PDB entry 2JA5 | X-ray diffraction, 3.80 A resolution | chains A and E of the 14 polymer chains in the assembly

[Chain A]
Molecule: DNA-directed RNA polymerase II subunit RPB1
Organism: Saccharomyces cerevisiae
Notes: EC 2.7.7.6
Reference sequence: P04050 (RPB1_YEAST); residue numbers follow UniProt; this construct covers 1-1733
Sequence (1733 residues; numbered 1 to 1733; the number before each row is that of its first residue):
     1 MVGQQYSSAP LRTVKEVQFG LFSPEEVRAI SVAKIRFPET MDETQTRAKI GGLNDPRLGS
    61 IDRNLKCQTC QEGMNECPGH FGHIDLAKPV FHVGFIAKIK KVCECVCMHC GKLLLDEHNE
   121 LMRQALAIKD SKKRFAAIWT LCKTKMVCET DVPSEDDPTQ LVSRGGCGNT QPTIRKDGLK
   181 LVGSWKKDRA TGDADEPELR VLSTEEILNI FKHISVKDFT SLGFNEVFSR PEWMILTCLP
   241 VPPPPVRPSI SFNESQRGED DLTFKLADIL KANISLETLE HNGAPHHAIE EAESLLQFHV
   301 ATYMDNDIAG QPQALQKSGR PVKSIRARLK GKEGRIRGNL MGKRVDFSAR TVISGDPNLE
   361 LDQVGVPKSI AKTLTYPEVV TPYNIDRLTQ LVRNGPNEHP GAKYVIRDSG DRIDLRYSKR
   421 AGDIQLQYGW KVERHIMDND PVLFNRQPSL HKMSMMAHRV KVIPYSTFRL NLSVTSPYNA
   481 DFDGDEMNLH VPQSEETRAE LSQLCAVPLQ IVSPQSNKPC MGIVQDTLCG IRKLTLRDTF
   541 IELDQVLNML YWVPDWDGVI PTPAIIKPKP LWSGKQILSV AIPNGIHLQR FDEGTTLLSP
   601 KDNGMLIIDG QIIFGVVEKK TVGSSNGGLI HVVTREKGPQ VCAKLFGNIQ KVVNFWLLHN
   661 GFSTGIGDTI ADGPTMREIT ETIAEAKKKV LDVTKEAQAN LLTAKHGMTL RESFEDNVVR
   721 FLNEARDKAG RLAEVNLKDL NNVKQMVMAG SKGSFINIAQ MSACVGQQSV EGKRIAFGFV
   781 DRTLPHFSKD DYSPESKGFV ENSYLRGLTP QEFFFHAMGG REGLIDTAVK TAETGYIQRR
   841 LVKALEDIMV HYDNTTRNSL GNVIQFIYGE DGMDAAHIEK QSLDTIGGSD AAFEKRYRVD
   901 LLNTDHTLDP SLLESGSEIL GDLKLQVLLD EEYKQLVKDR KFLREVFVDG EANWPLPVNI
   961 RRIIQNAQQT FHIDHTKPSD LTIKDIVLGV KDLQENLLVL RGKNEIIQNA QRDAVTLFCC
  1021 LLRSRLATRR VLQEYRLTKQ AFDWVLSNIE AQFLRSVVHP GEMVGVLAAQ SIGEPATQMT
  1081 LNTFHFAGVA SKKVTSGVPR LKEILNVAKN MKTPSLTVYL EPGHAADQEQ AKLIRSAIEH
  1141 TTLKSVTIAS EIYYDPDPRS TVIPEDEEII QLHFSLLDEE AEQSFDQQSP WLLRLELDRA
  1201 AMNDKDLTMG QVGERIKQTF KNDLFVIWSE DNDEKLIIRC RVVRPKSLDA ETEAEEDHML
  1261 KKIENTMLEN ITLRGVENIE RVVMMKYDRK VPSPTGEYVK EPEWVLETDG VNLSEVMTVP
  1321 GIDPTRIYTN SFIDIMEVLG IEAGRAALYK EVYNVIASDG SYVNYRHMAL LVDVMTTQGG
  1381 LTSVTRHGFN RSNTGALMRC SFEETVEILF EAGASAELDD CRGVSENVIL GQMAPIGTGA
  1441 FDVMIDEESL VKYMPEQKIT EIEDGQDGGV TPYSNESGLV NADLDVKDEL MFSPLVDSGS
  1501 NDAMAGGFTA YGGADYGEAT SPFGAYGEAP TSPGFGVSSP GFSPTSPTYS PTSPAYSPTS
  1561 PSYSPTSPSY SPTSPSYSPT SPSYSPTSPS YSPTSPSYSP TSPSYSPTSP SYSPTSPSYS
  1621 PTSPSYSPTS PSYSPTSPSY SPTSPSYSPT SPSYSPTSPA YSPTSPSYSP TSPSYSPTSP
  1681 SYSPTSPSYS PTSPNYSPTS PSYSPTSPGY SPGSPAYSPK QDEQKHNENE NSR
Disordered / not traced: 1, 190-194, 1082-1091, 1177-1186, 1246-1253, 1456-1733
Curated features (UniProtKB/Swiss-Prot):
  - region: Pro248 to Asp260 (Lid loop), Asn306 to Lys323 (Rudder loop), Pro810 to Glu822 (Bridging helix)
  - binding site (Zn(2+)): Cys67, Cys70, Cys77, His80, Cys107, Cys110, Cys148, Cys167
  - binding site (Mg(2+)): Asp481, Asp483, Asp485
  - modified residue: Thr1471 (Phosphothreonine)
  - cross-link (Glycyl lysine isopeptide (Lys-Gly)): Lys695 (interchain with G-Cter in ubiquitin), Lys1246 (interchain with G-Cter in ubiquitin), Lys1350 (interchain with G-Cter in ubiquitin)
  - natural variant: Ser1653 to Pro1659 (deletion: In strain: A364A)
  - mutagenesis: Lys1246 (K1246R: Impairs ubiquitination during transcription stress)
Metal / ion sites: Zn2+ site 1: Cys67, Cys70, Cys77, His80; Zn2+ site 2: Cys110, Cys167; Mg2+: Asp481, Asp483, Asp485 (shared with 1 residue of chain P)

[Chain E]
Molecule: DNA-directed RNA polymerases I, II, and III subunit RPABC1
Organism: Saccharomyces cerevisiae
Reference sequence: P20434 (RPAB1_YEAST); residue numbers follow UniProt; this construct covers 1-215
Sequence (215 residues; row label = number of the first residue in the row):
     1 MDQENERNIS RLWRAFRTVK EMVKDRGYFI TQEEVELPLE DFKAKYCDSM GRPQRKMMSF
    61 QANPTEESIS KFPDMGSLWV EFCDEPSVGV KTMKTFVIHI QEKNFQTGIF VYQNNITPSA
   121 MKLVPSIPPA TIETFNEAAL VVNITHHELV PKHIRLSSDE KRELLKRYRL KESQLPRIQR
   181 ADPVALYLGL KRGEVVKIIR KSETSGRYAS YRICM
Disordered / not traced: 1

[Interface between chain A and chain E]
Residue-residue contacts (79; chain A residue first):
  Arg857(A) - Tyr168(E)  hydrogen bond (side chain-backbone)
  Arg857(A) - Leu170(E)
  Leu860(A) - Gln174(E)  hydrogen bond (backbone-side chain)
  Gly861(A) - Gln174(E)
  Asn862(A) - Gln174(E)
  Val863(A) - Leu170(E)  hydrophobic
  Val863(A) - Gln174(E)  hydrogen bond (backbone-backbone)
  Val863(A) - Pro176(E)
  Gln865(A) - Tyr208(E)
  Phe866(A) - Tyr168(E)  hydrophobic
  Phe866(A) - Tyr208(E)  hydrogen bond (backbone-side chain)
  Phe866(A) - Ala209(E)
  Phe866(A) - Tyr211(E)
  Ile867(A) - Tyr208(E)
  Gly869(A) - Thr204(E)
  Glu870(A) - Arg200(E)  salt bridge
  Glu870(A) - Ser202(E)  hydrogen bond
  Glu870(A) - Thr204(E)
  Glu870(A) - Ser205(E)  hydrogen bond (backbone-side chain)
  Glu870(A) - Tyr208(E)
  Asp871(A) - Thr204(E)  hydrogen bond
  Phe942(A) - Gly206(E)
  Phe942(A) - Arg207(E)
  Glu945(A) - Lys201(E)  salt bridge
  Val946(A) - Lys201(E)
  Val946(A) - Ser202(E)
  Val946(A) - Gly206(E)
  Phe947(A) - Glu203(E)
  Trp954(A) - Glu203(E)
  Leu956(A) - Thr204(E)
  Asn1004(A) - Arg167(E)
  Ile1006(A) - Glu163(E)
  Ile1006(A) - Leu164(E)
  Ile1006(A) - Arg167(E)
  Ile1007(A) - Arg167(E)
  Ile1007(A) - Tyr168(E)  hydrophobic
  Asp1013(A) - Ser205(E)
  Asp1013(A) - Arg207(E)  salt bridge
  Leu1017(A) - Ser202(E)
  Leu1017(A) - Ser205(E)
  Leu1017(A) - Gly206(E)
  Gln1218(A) - Glu4(E)
  Thr1318(A) - Arg11(E)  hydrogen bond
  Thr1318(A) - Arg14(E)  hydrogen bond (backbone-side chain)
  Thr1318(A) - Ala138(E)
  Pro1324(A) - Val142(E)  hydrophobic
  Pro1324(A) - His147(E)  hydrogen bond (backbone-side chain)
  Thr1325(A) - His146(E)  hydrogen bond (side chain-backbone)
  Thr1325(A) - His147(E)
  Thr1325(A) - Glu148(E)  hydrogen bond (backbone-backbone)
  Arg1326(A) - Glu148(E)
  Ile1327(A) - His147(E)  hydrogen bond (backbone-side chain)
  Glu1337(A) - Pro183(E)
  Val1338(A) - Ile144(E)
  Val1338(A) - Pro183(E)
  Leu1339(A) - Ile144(E)
  Leu1339(A) - His147(E)
  Leu1339(A) - Val150(E)
  Leu1339(A) - Val184(E)
  Gly1340(A) - Asp182(E)
  Gly1340(A) - Pro183(E)
  Ile1341(A) - Asp182(E)
  Ile1341(A) - Arg212(E)
  Glu1342(A) - Pro151(E)
  Glu1342(A) - His153(E)
  Glu1342(A) - Ile198(E)
  Glu1342(A) - Arg200(E)  salt bridge
  Glu1342(A) - Arg212(E)  salt bridge
  Ala1343(A) - Leu149(E)
  Ala1343(A) - Val150(E)  hydrophobic
  Arg1345(A) - Arg200(E)
  Tyr1349(A) - Glu203(E)
  Tyr1365(A) - Glu203(E)
  Thr1376(A) - Arg212(E)  hydrogen bond
  Thr1377(A) - Arg177(E)
  Thr1377(A) - Arg212(E)
  Gln1378(A) - Arg177(E)
  Gly1379(A) - Arg177(E)
  Gly1379(A) - Gln179(E)
Also at the interface, not in a pair above, chain A (53 interface residues in all): Ala1010, Ala1014, Val1015, Met1317, Val1319, Ile1335, Met1336, Ala1346, Ala1347, Arg1366, Asp1373
Also at the interface, not in a pair above, chain E (42 interface residues in all): Val141, Ser173, Leu175, Ser210

[In short]
53 residues of chain A and 42 residues of chain E are in contact; the contacts include 14 hydrogen bonds and 5
salt bridges. Polar pairs include Glu870(A)-Arg200(E), Glu945(A)-Lys201(E) and Asp1013(A)-Arg207(E).
Here chain A is DNA-directed RNA polymerase II subunit RPB1 and chain E is DNA-directed RNA polymerases I, II,
and III subunit RPABC1, both from Saccharomyces cerevisiae. Entry 2JA5 (CPD lesion containing RNA Polymerase
II elongation complex A) was determined by X-ray diffraction, deposited together with 2JA6, 2JA7 and 2JA8.
